1WAA - chains B and D of the 6 polymer chains in the assembly; structure by X-ray diffraction, 1.80 A resolution.

# Chain B (and D)
Protein: Titin
Source organism: Homo sapiens
Notes: EC 2.7.1.-; fragment: ig domain, residues 12801-12889; chain D of this document is another copy of the same molecule, construct and numbering; everything in this record applies to it too
UniProt: Q8WZ42 (TITIN_HUMAN); residues 1-89 here correspond to UniProt positions 12801-12889 (UniProt number = residue number + 12800)
Chain sequence (93 residues; row label = number of the first residue in the row; numbers below 1 keep their minus sign (Gly-3 is residue -3)):
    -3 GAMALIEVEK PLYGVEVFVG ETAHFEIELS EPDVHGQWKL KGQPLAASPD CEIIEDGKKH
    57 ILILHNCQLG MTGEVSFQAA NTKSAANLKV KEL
Unresolved in the structure: -3 to 0 (chain D: fully traced)
Differences from the reference sequence: conflict Glu3 (Lys12803 in Q8WZ42), Thr78 (Ala12878 in Q8WZ42)
Metal / ion sites: Zn2+ site 1: Glu3 (shared with Glu12(D) of chain D); Zn2+ site 2 near Glu5 (its only coordinating residue here); Zn2+ site 3: Glu12 (shared with Glu3(D) of chain D; 1 residue of chain F); Zn2+ site 4: His20 (shared with His20(D) of chain D); Zn2+ site 5: Glu22 (shared with Glu48(D), His61(D) of chain D); Zn2+ site 6: Asp29 (shared with 1 residue of chain A; 1 residue of chain F); Zn2+ site 7: His31 (shared with 1 residue of chain C); Zn2+ site 8: Glu48, His61 (shared with Glu22(D) of chain D); Zn2+ site 9: Asp52 (shared with 1 residue of chain A)
What the authors report for this chain:
  - mutagenesis - V13A, F21A, L84A, V86A: decreased stability (from molecular simulation)
  - mutagenesis - V30A, F73A: unchanged stability (from molecular simulation)

# How chain B and chain D interact
Contacting residue pairs (25; chain B residue first):
  Tyr9(B) with His61(D)
  Thr18(B) with His20(D)
  His20(B) with Thr18(D); His20(D), hydrogen bond; Ile59(D)
  Glu22(B) with Glu48(D); Ile59(D); His61(D), salt bridge
  Glu48(B) with Glu22(D); Lys55(D), salt bridge
  Ile50(B) with Ile50(D), hydrophobic; Asp52(D); Ile57(D), hydrophobic
  Glu51(B) with Asp52(D), hydrogen bond (backbone-side chain)
  Asp52(B) with Ile49(D); Ile50(D); Glu51(D), hydrogen bond (side chain-backbone)
  Lys55(B) with Glu48(D), salt bridge
  Ile57(B) with Ile50(D), hydrophobic; Ile59(D), hydrophobic
  Ile59(B) with His20(D); Glu22(D); Ile57(D), hydrophobic
  His61(B) with Tyr9(D); Glu22(D), salt bridge
Other interface residues (no listed pair), chain B (15 interface residues in all): Lys6, Glu24, Ile49
Other interface residues (no listed pair), chain D (15 interface residues in all): Glu24, Pro45

# Summary
The chain B/chain D interface involves 15 residues from each chain, with 3 hydrogen bonds and 4 salt bridges.
Polar pairs include Glu22(B)-His61(D), Glu48(B)-Lys55(D) and His20(B)-His20(D). The paper reports that V13A,
F21A and L84A of chain B, among others, reduce stability; V30A and F73A of chain B leave stability unchanged.
Both chains are Titin (Homo sapiens). Entry 1WAA (IG27 protein domain) was determined by X-ray diffraction.
